PDB entry 4MJT | X-ray diffraction, 2.85 A resolution | chains F and O of the 18 polymer chains in the assembly

# Chain F
Protein: Monalysin
From: Pseudomonas entomophila
Reference sequence: Q1I8U1 (Q1I8U1_PSEE4); numbering as in UniProt (aligned over 36-271)
Amino-acid sequence (236 residues; row label = number of the first residue in the row):
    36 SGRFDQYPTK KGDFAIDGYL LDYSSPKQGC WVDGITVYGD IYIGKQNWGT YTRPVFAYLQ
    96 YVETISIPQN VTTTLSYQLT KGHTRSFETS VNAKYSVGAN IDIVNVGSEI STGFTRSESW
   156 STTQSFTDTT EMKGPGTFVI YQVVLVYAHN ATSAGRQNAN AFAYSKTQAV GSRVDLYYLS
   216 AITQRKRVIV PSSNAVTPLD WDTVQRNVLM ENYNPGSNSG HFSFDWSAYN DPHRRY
Metal / ion sites: Zn2+ site 1: Asp75 (shared with His13(O) of chain O); Zn2+ site 2 near Asp235 (its only coordinating residue here); Zn2+ site 3: Asp266, His268

# Chain O
Protein: Monalysin
From: Pseudomonas entomophila
Reference sequence: Q1I8U1 (Q1I8U1_PSEE4); residue numbers follow UniProt; this construct covers 9-35
Amino-acid sequence (27 residues; each row starts with the number of its first residue):
     9 QPQSHSIELD EVSKEAASTR AALTSNL
Disordered / not traced: 18-35
Metal / ion sites: Zn2+: His13 (shared with Asp75(F) of chain F)

# How chain F and chain O interact
Pairs across the interface (29; chain F residue first):
  Tyr73(F) with Ser12(O); His13(O), hydrogen bond
  Asp75(F) with His13(O), salt bridge
  Gln81(F) with Ile15(O), hydrogen bond (side chain-backbone); Glu16(O); Leu17(O), hydrogen bond (side chain-backbone)
  Trp83(F) with Ser14(O); Glu16(O)
  Gly84(F) with His13(O); Ser14(O), hydrogen bond (backbone-side chain)
  Tyr86(F) with Pro10(O), hydrophobic; Gln11(O), hydrogen bond (side chain-backbone)
  Asn185(F) with Pro10(O)
  Thr187(F) with Ser12(O); Ser14(O)
  Ser188(F) with Ser14(O), hydrogen bond (side chain-backbone); Glu16(O)
  Arg191(F) with Glu16(O), salt bridge
  Val205(F) with Gln9(O)
  Arg208(F) with Pro10(O), hydrogen bond (side chain-backbone); Ser12(O)
  Asp210(F) with Pro10(O)
  Asn253(F) with Gln9(O)
  Trp261(F) with Gln9(O); Pro10(O), hydrophobic
  Tyr264(F) with Gln11(O); Ser12(O), hydrogen bond (side chain-backbone); His13(O)
  Asn265(F) with Gln11(O), hydrogen bond
Interface residues without a listed pair, chain F (21 interface residues in all): Asn82, Gln192, Gly251, Arg270

# Overview
21 residues of chain F face 9 of chain O across their interface; the contacts include 9 hydrogen bonds and 2
salt bridges. Among the polar pairs are Asp75(F)-His13(O), Arg191(F)-Glu16(O) and Tyr73(F)-His13(O). Asp75(F)
and His13(O) coordinate Zn2+.
Here chain F is Monalysin and chain O is Monalysin, both from Pseudomonas entomophila. Entry 4MJT (Crystal
structure of the oligomeric pore-forming toxin pro-Monalysin) was determined by X-ray diffraction together
with 4MKO and 4MKQ from the same study.
